Entry 7RKY (electron microscopy, 3.80 A resolution); this record covers chains B and C of the 5 polymer chains in the assembly.

== Chain B ==
Molecule: Guanine nucleotide-binding protein G(I)/G(S)/G(T) subunit beta-1
Organism: Homo sapiens
UniProtKB: P62873 (GBB1_HUMAN); residue numbers follow UniProt; this construct covers 2-340
Amino-acid sequence (345 residues; numbered -4 to 340; the number before each row is that of its first residue; numbers below 1 keep their minus sign (Gly-4 is residue -4)):
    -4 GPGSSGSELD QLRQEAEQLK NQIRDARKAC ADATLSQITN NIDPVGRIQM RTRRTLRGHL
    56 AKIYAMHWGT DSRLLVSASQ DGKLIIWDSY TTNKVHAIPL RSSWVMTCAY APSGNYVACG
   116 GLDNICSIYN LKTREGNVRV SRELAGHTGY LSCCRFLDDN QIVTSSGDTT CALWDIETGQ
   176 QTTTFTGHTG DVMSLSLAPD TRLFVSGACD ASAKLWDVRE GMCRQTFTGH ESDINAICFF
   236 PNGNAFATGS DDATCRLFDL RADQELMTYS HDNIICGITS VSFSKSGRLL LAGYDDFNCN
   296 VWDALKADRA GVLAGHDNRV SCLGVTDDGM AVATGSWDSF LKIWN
Unresolved in the structure: -4 to 2
Sequence notes: expression tag (-4 to 1)
UniProt features mapped onto this chain:
  - modified residue: Ser2 (N-acetylserine), His266 (Phosphohistidine)

== Chain C ==
Molecule: Guanine nucleotide-binding protein G(I)/G(S)/G(O) subunit gamma-2
Organism: Homo sapiens
UniProtKB: P59768 (GBG2_HUMAN); residues 2-68 here = UniProt positions 2-68
Amino-acid sequence (67 residues; numbered 2 to 68; the number before each row is that of its first residue):
     2 ASNNTASIAQ ARKLVEQLKM EANIDRIKVS KAAADLMAYC EAHAKEDPLL TPVPASENPF
    62 REKKFFC
Unresolved in the structure: 2-7, 63-68
UniProt features mapped onto this chain:
  - modified residue: Ala2 (N-acetylalanine), Cys68 (Cysteine methyl ester)
  - lipidation: Cys68 (S-geranylgeranyl cysteine)

== Chain B / chain C interface ==
Pairs across the interface (50):
  Leu4(B) with Ser8(C); Ile9(C), hydrophobic
  Leu7(B) with Ala12(C), hydrophobic
  Leu14(B) with Leu19(C), hydrophobic; Lys20(C)
  Arg22(B) with Arg27(C)
  Cys25(B) with Ile28(C), hydrogen bond (side chain-backbone); Lys29(C); Val30(C)
  Ala26(B) with Val30(C), hydrophobic
  Asp27(B) with Lys29(C), salt bridge; Val30(C)
  Ala28(B) with Val30(C)
  Leu30(B) with Ala34(C), hydrophobic
  Ile33(B) with Ala34(C), hydrophobic
  Tyr85(B) with Pro60(C)
  Met217(B) with Met21(C), hydrophobic
  Cys218(B) with Gln18(C), hydrogen bond; Met21(C)
  Arg219(B) with Glu22(C)
  Gln220(B) with Glu22(C); Ile25(C)
  Thr221(B) with Glu22(C), hydrogen bond (backbone-side chain)
  Phe235(B) with Leu37(C), hydrophobic
  Asp254(B) with Ala33(C)
  Arg256(B) with Ile28(C); Asp36(C), salt bridge
  Ala257(B) with Arg27(C)
  Asp258(B) with Ile25(C); Arg27(C), salt bridge
  Gln259(B) with Val30(C)
  Ser279(B) with Asp48(C), hydrogen bond
  Lys280(B) with Glu47(C); Asp48(C); Pro49(C)
  Ser281(B) with Cys41(C); His44(C), hydrogen bond (side chain-backbone); Asp48(C), hydrogen bond (backbone-side chain)
  Arg283(B) with Cys41(C); Leu51(C)
  Leu300(B) with Met38(C), hydrophobic; Cys41(C), hydrophobic
  Gly324(B) with Pro49(C); Leu50(C)
  Met325(B) with Pro49(C), hydrophobic; Pro60(C)
  Ala326(B) with Phe61(C), hydrophobic
  Asn340(B) with Leu50(C); Asn59(C), hydrogen bond; Phe61(C)
Interface residues without a listed pair, chain B (44 interface residues in all): Ala11, Ile18, Ala21, Val40, Ile43, Met45, Arg48, Arg49, Ser84, Asn237, Gly282, Val327, Ile338
Interface residues without a listed pair, chain C (33 interface residues in all): Arg13, Leu15, Val16, Tyr40, Ala45

== Overview ==
Chain B and chain C form an interface of 44 and 33 residues respectively; the contacts include 7 hydrogen
bonds and 3 salt bridges. Polar contacts include Asp27(B)-Lys29(C), Arg256(B)-Asp36(C) and Asp258(B)-Arg27(C).
Here chain B is Guanine nucleotide-binding protein G(I)/G(S)/G(T) subunit beta-1 and chain C is Guanine
nucleotide-binding protein G(I)/G(S)/G(O) subunit gamma-2, both from Homo sapiens. Entry 7RKY (Binding mode of
US27-Gi-scFv16 in OCL-state) was determined by electron microscopy together with 7RKF, 7RKM, 7RKN and 7RKX
from the same study.
